PDB entry 7UWB | electron microscopy, 3.90 A resolution | chains K and L of the 31 polymer chains in the assembly

== Chain K ==
Molecule: V-type proton ATPase subunit E
Source organism: Citrus limon
UniProtKB: Q9MB46 (VATE_CITUN); residues 1-230 here = UniProt positions 1-230
Chain sequence (230 residues; numbered 1 to 230; the number before each row is that of its first residue):
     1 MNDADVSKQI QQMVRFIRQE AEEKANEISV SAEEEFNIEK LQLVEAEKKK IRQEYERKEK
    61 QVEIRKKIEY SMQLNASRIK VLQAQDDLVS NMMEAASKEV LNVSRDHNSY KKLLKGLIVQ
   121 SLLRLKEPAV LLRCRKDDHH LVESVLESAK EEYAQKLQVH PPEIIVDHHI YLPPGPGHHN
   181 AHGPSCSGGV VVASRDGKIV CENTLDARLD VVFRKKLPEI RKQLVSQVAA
Not modelled in the structure: 1, 168-175, 227-230

== Chain L ==
Molecule: V-type proton ATPase subunit G
Source organism: Citrus limon
UniProtKB: A0A067DRZ4 (A0A067DRZ4_CITSI); residues 1-110 here = UniProt positions 1-110
Chain sequence (110 residues; each row starts with the number of its first residue):
     1 MASNRGHGGI QQLLAAEQEA QHIVAAARNA KMARLRQAKE EAEREIAEHR AQVEREFQRK
    61 LAESSGDSGA NVKRLEQETE VKIHHLNAGA EKIQYDVVQM LLKHVTTVKN
Not modelled in the structure: 1-8, 110

== How chain K and chain L interact ==
Pairs across the interface (37):
  M13(K) with A16(L), hydrophobic
  I17(K) with I23(L), hydrophobic
  E20(K) with A20(L)
  K24(K) with A20(L); V24(L)
  A25(K) with I23(L), hydrophobic
  I28(K) with A27(L)
  A32(K) with K31(L)
  F36(K) with R34(L); A38(L)
  K40(K) with K39(L), hydrogen bond (side chain-backbone); A42(L); E43(L)
  K48(K) with H49(L)
  S77(K) with T79(L)
  Q85(K) with L86(L)
  L88(K) with L86(L), hydrophobic; A90(L), hydrophobic
  M92(K) with V97(L), hydrophobic
  A95(K) with Q94(L)
  A96(K) with V98(L), hydrophobic
  V100(K) with L102(L), hydrophobic
  V103(K) with L102(L), hydrophobic
  L113(K) with T106(L)
  G116(K) with V108(L)
  L117(K) with V108(L), hydrophobic
  Q120(K) with V108(L)
  R208(K) with V105(L); V108(L)
  L209(K) with V105(L), hydrophobic
  V212(K) with H104(L); V105(L), hydrophobic
  E219(K) with M100(L)
  I220(K) with V97(L), hydrophobic
  Q223(K) with I93(L)
  L224(K) with A90(L), hydrophobic; I93(L), hydrophobic
Also at the interface, not in a pair above, chain K (36 interface residues in all): F16, A21, V44, Y70, V81, A84, E99
Also at the interface, not in a pair above, chain L (36 interface residues in all): E19, R28, A30, L35, E40, I46, N71, K82, I83, N87, G89

== In short ==
Chain K and chain L each contribute 36 residues to their interface, with 1 hydrogen bond. The hydrogen-bonded
pair is K40(K)-K39(L).
Chain K is V-type proton ATPase subunit E and chain L is V-type proton ATPase subunit G, both from Citrus
limon; the structure, Citrus V-ATPase State 2, Highest-Resolution Class, was determined by electron
microscopy, deposited together with 7UW9, 7UWA, 7UWC and 7UWD.
